PDB entry 1DBK | X-ray diffraction, 3.00 A resolution | chains L and H

== Chain L ==
Protein: IGG1-kappa DB3 fab (light chain)
Source organism: Mus musculus
Notes: antibody fragment or engineered binder
Chain sequence (216 residues; numbered 1 to 211 plus 5 insertion-coded residues; the number before each row is that of its first residue; a row labelled like 27A-27E holds insertion residues (27A, then the next letters in order)):
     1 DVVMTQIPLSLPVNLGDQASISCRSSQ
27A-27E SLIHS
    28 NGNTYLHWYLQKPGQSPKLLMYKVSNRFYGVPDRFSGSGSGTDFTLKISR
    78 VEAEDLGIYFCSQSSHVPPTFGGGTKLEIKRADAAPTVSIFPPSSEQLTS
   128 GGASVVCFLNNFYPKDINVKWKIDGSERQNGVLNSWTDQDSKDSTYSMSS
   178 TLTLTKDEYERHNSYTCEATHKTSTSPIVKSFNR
Differences from the reference sequence: conflict Val2 (Ile in 1589925), Ile7 (Ser in 1589925), Asn14 (Ser in 1589925), Leu27B (Val29 in 1589925), Ile27C (Val30 in 1589925), His34 (Glu39 in 1589925), Tyr36 (Phe41 in 1589925), Met48 (Ile53 in 1589925), Tyr56 (Ser61 in 1589925), Ile85 (Val90 in 1589925), Phe87 (Tyr92 in 1589925), Ser89 (Phe94 in 1589925), Ser91 (Ala96 in 1589925), Pro96 (Trp101 in 1589925)
Disulfides: Cys23-Cys88, Cys134-Cys194
Residues lining bound ligands: 5-beta-androstane-3,17-dione (ANO): Ser91, Val94, Pro96

== Chain H ==
Protein: IGG1-kappa DB3 fab (heavy chain)
Source organism: Mus musculus
UniProt: P01868 (GC1_MOUSE); the construct has insertions or renumbered stretches relative to UniProt, so the offset changes along the chain: 114-130 = UniProt 1-17; 133-154 = UniProt 18-39; 162-169 = UniProt 42-49; 171-180 = UniProt 50-59; 3 more segments
Chain sequence (219 residues; row label = number of the first residue in the row; note: 15 numbers in that range are skipped by the numbering (no residue carries them; nothing is unmodelled there); a row labelled like 82A-82C holds insertion residues (82A, then the next letters in order)):
     1 QIQLVQSGPELKKPGETVKISCKASGYAFTNYGVNWVKEAPGKELKWMGW
    51 IN
   52A I
    53 YTGEPTYVDDFKGRFAFSLETSASTAYLEI
82A-82C NNL
    83 KNEDTATYFCTRGDYVNW
100A-100B YF
   101 DVWGAGTTVTVSSAKTTPPSVYPLAPGSAA
   133 QTNSMVTLGCLVKGYFPEPVTV
   156 TW
   162 NSGSLSSG
   171 VHTFPAVLQS
   183 DLYTLSSSVTVPSS
   199 PR
   202 PSETVTCNVAHPASSTKVDKKI
   226 VPR
UniProt features mapped onto this chain:
  - region: Val226 to Arg228 (Hinge)
Disulfides: Cys22-Cys92, Cys142-Cys208
Residues lining bound ligands: 5-beta-androstane-3,17-dione (ANO): Gly33, Asn35, Trp47, Trp50, Thr58, Gly95, Asp96, Tyr97, Trp100, Phe100B

== How chain L and chain H interact ==
Residue-residue contacts - 63 pairs, chain L then chain H:
  His27D(L) with Trp100(H)
  Asn28(L) with Trp100(H)
  Tyr32(L) with Val98(H); Asn99(H); Trp100(H)
  His34(L) with Asn99(H), hydrogen bond (side chain-backbone); Trp100(H); Tyr100A(H)
  Tyr36(L) with Phe100B(H), hydrogen bond (side chain-backbone); Trp103(H), hydrophobic
  Gln38(L) with Glu39(H), hydrogen bond
  Ser43(L) with Trp103(H); Gly104(H), hydrogen bond (side chain-backbone)
  Pro44(L) with Phe91(H); Trp103(H)
  Leu46(L) with Tyr100A(H), hydrophobic
  Tyr49(L) with Asn99(H); Tyr100A(H), hydrophobic
  Lys50(L) with Asn99(H)
  Phe55(L) with Tyr100A(H); Asp101(H)
  Ser91(L) with Trp100(H), hydrogen bond (side chain-backbone)
  Pro95(L) with Trp47(H), hydrophobic; Val60(H), hydrophobic
  Pro96(L) with Trp47(H)
  Phe98(L) with Leu45(H); Trp103(H), hydrophobic
  Gly100(L) with Glu44(H)
  Ser116(L) with Thr139(H), hydrogen bond
  Phe118(L) with Leu124(H); Ala125(H); Thr139(H)
  Ser121(L) with Pro123(H)
  Glu123(L) with Tyr122(H); Pro123(H); Lys221(H), salt bridge
  Gln124(L) with Tyr122(H); Lys145(H)
  Ser127(L) with Tyr122(H), hydrogen bond
  Ser131(L) with Leu143(H); Lys145(H)
  Phe135(L) with Gly141(H); Phe174(H), hydrophobic; Ser188(H); Ser189(H); Ser190(H)
  Asn137(L) with His172(H); Phe174(H); Ser190(H), hydrogen bond
  Asn138(L) with His172(H), hydrogen bond
  Leu160(L) with Gln179(H)
  Ser162(L) with Pro175(H), hydrogen bond (side chain-backbone)
  Trp163(L) with Pro175(H)
  Thr164(L) with Thr173(H); Phe174(H)
  Asp167(L) with His172(H), salt bridge
  Ser174(L) with His172(H), hydrogen bond; Phe174(H)
  Met175(L) with Phe174(H)
  Ser176(L) with Phe174(H)
  Thr180(L) with Lys145(H); Gln179(H)
  Lys207(L) with Gln133(H), hydrogen bond (side chain-backbone)
Interface residues without a listed pair, chain L (44 interface residues in all): Gln42, Lys45, Gly99, Pro119, Val133, Asn161, Thr178
Interface residues without a listed pair, chain H (38 interface residues in all): Val37, Ala105, Pro126, Gly127, Leu140, Val177

== Overview ==
Chain L and chain H form an interface of 44 and 38 residues respectively; the contacts include 12 hydrogen
bonds and 2 salt bridges. Polar pairs include Glu123(L)-Lys221(H), Asp167(L)-His172(H) and His34(L)-Asn99(H).
5-beta-androstane-3,17-dione is bound between chain L and chain H.
Here chain L is IGG1-kappa DB3 fab (light chain) and chain H is IGG1-kappa DB3 fab (heavy chain), both from
Mus musculus. Entry 1DBK (Molecular basis of cross-reactivity and the limits of antibody-antigen
complementarity) was determined by X-ray diffraction (same publication as 2DBL, 1DBJ and 1DBM).
